Entry 8HAJ (electron microscopy, 4.80 A resolution (low resolution: residue-level contacts below are approximate; hydrogen-bond / salt-bridge calls are withheld)); this record covers chains B and J of the 11 polymer chains in the assembly.

Chain B:
Protein: Histone H4
From: Homo sapiens
Chain sequence (102 residues; numbered 1 to 102; the number before each row is that of its first residue):
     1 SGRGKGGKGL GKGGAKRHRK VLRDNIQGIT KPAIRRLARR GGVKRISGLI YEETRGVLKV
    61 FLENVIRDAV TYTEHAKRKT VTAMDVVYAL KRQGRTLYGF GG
Not modelled in the structure: 1-10
Modified / non-standard residues: Lys12 (N(6)-acetyllysine; ALY); Lys16 (N(6)-acetyllysine; ALY)

Chain J:
Molecule: 180-nt DNA strand
From: Homo sapiens
Sequence (180 nucleotides; each row starts with the number of its first residue):
     1 ATCCGTCCGT TACCGCCATC AATATCCACC TGCAGATTCT ACCAAAAGTG TATTTGGAAA
    61 CTGCTCCATC AAAAGGCATG TTCAGCTGAA TTCAGCTGAA CATGCCTTTT GATGGAGCAG
   121 TTTCCAAATA CACTTTTGGT AGAATCTGCA GGTGGATATT GATGGCGGTA ACGGACGGAT
Not modelled in the structure: 1-7, 170-180

Chain B / chain J interface:
Contacting residue pairs (22; chain B residue first):
  Lys16(B) with DC106(J); DT107(J)
  Arg17(B) with DT107(J); DT108(J)
  Lys20(B) with DT107(J)
  Arg23(B) with DT107(J); DT108(J)
  Arg35(B) with DA99(J)
  Arg39(B) with DA99(J)
  Lys44(B) with DA99(J)
  Arg45(B) with DT97(J); DG98(J); DA99(J)
  Ile46(B) with DG98(J); DA99(J)
  Ser47(B) with DG98(J)
  Gly48(B) with DG98(J)
  Arg78(B) with DC118(J); DA119(J)
  Lys79(B) with DG117(J); DC118(J)
  Thr80(B) with DC118(J)
Interface residues without a listed pair, chain B (15 interface residues in all): Lys77
Interface residues without a listed pair, chain J (10 interface residues in all): DC105

In short:
Chain B and chain J form an interface of 15 and 10 residues respectively.
Here chain B is Histone H4 and chain J is a 180-nt DNA strand, both from Homo sapiens. Entry 8HAJ (Cryo-EM
structure of the p300 catalytic core bound to the H4K12acK16ac nucleosome, class 2 (4.8 angstrom ...) was
determined by electron microscopy together with 8HAG, 8HAH, 8HAI, 8HAK, 8HAL, 8HAM and 8HAN from the same
study.
